PDB entry 5IYZ | X-ray diffraction, 1.80 A resolution | chains C and E of the 6 polymer chains in the assembly

== Chain C ==
Name: Tubulin alpha-1B chain
From: Bos taurus
UniProt: P81947 (TBA1B_BOVIN); numbering as in UniProt (aligned over 1-451)
Chain sequence (451 residues; row label = number of the first residue in the row):
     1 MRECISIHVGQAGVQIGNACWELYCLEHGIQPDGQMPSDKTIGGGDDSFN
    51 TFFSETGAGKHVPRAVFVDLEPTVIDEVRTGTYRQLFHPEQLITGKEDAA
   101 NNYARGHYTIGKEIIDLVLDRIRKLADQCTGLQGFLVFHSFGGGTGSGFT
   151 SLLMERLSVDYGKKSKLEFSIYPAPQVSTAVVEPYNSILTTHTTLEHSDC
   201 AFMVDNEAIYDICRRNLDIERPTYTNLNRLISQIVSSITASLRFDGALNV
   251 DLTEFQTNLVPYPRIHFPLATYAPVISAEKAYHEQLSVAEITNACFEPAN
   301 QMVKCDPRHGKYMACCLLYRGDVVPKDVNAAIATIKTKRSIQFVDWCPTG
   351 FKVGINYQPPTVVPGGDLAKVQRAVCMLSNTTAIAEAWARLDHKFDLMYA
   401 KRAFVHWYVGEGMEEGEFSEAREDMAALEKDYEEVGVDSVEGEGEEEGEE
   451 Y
Not modelled in the structure: 441-451
Metal / ion sites: Ca2+: Asp39, Thr41, Gly44, Glu55
Ligand contacts:
  - 4Q5 (N-methyl-L-valyl-N-[(3R,4S,5S)-1-{(2S)-2-[(1R,2R)-3-{[(1S,2R)-1-hydroxy-1-phenylpropan-2-yl]amino}-1-methoxy-2-methyl-3-oxopropyl]pyrrolidin-1-yl}-3-methoxy-5-methyl-1-oxoheptan-4-yl]-N-methyl-L-valinamide): Ala247, Leu248, Pro325, Val328, Asn329, Ile332, Phe351, Val353, Ile355
  - GTP (guanosine-5'-triphosphate): Gly10, Gln11, Ala12, Gln15, Ile16, Asp69, Asp98, Ala99, Ala100, Asn101, Ser140, Gly142, Gly143, Gly144, Thr145, Gly146, Ile171, Pro173, Val177, Ser178, Thr179, Glu183, Asn206, Tyr224, Leu227, Asn228, Ile231
What the authors report for this chain:
  - binding site for 4Q5: Asn329

== Chain E ==
Name: Stathmin-4
From: Rattus norvegicus
UniProt: P63043 (STMN4_RAT); residues 5-145 here correspond to UniProt positions 49-189 (UniProt number = residue number + 44)
Chain sequence (143 residues; numbered 3 to 145; the number before each row is that of its first residue):
     3 MADMEVIELNKCTSGQSFEVILKPPSFDGVPEFNASLPRRRDPSLEEIQK
    53 KLEAAEERRKYQEAELLKHLAEKREHEREVIQKAIEENNNFIKMAKEKLA
   103 QKMESNKENREAHLAAMLERLQEKDKHAEEVRKNKELKEEASR
Not modelled in the structure: 3-5, 29-43, 144-145
Sequence notes: initiating methionine (3); expression tag (4)
Swiss-Prot annotation at these positions:
  - modified residue: Ser46 (Phosphoserine)

== Chain C / chain E interface ==
Contacting residue pairs (32):
  His107(C) with Lys104(E); Met105(E)
  Tyr108(C) with Lys104(E); Met105(E), hydrophobic; Asn108(E), hydrogen bond
  Thr109(C) with Arg112(E)
  Lys112(C) with Met105(E)
  Glu155(C) with Leu101(E); Lys104(E), salt bridge
  Arg156(C) with Leu101(E)
  Ser158(C) with Phe93(E); Ile94(E)
  Val159(C) with Ile94(E); Ala97(E), hydrophobic; Lys98(E)
  Gly162(C) with Asn90(E); Ile94(E)
  Lys163(C) with Asn90(E)
  Thr193(C) with Lys104(E)
  His197(C) with Phe93(E)
  Val409(C) with His115(E), hydrogen bond (backbone-side chain)
  Gly410(C) with Arg112(E); His115(E)
  Glu411(C) with Asn108(E), hydrogen bond (backbone-side chain); Arg112(E), salt bridge
  Gly412(C) with Asn108(E), hydrogen bond (backbone-side chain); Asn111(E), hydrogen bond (backbone-side chain); Arg112(E)
  Met413(C) with Asn108(E), hydrogen bond (backbone-side chain)
  Glu414(C) with Ser107(E); Asn111(E), hydrogen bond
  Glu417(C) with Asn108(E)
Interface residues without a listed pair, chain C (21 interface residues in all): Leu152, Glu196
Interface residues without a listed pair, chain E (14 interface residues in all): Lys100

== In short ==
The interface between chain C and chain E involves 21 residues on one side and 14 on the other; the contacts
include 7 hydrogen bonds and 2 salt bridges. Polar pairs include Glu155(C)-Lys104(E), Glu411(C)-Arg112(E) and
Tyr108(C)-Asn108(E). Chain C binds compound 4Q5 and GTP. The paper reports a binding site for 4Q5 at
Asn329(C).
Chain C is Tubulin alpha-1B chain (Bos taurus) and chain E is Stathmin-4 (Rattus norvegicus); the structure,
Tubulin-MMAE complex, was determined by X-ray diffraction, deposited together with 5J2T and 5J2U.
